Entry 1U9U (X-ray diffraction, 1.86 A resolution); this record covers chain A.

# Chain A
Molecule: Cytochrome b5
Organism: Bos taurus
Notes: fragment: Trypsin-solubilized fragment
UniProt: P00171 (CYB5_BOVIN); residues 3-84 here correspond to UniProt positions 7-88 (UniProt number = residue number + 4)
Chain sequence (82 residues; numbered 3 to 84; the number before each row is that of its first residue):
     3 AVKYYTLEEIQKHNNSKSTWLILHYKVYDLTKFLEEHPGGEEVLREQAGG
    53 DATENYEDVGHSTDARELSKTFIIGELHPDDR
Differences from the reference sequence: engineered mutation Y58 (Phe62 in P00171)
Bound ions: heme Fe: H39, H63
Small-molecule neighbours: heme (HEM): L23, L25, Y30, L32, F35, H39, P40, G41, V45, L46, Q49, A54, N57, Y58, V61, H63, S64, A67, L70, S71

# Overview
Ligands of chain A: heme. H39 and H63 coordinate a heme Fe ion.
Chain A is Cytochrome b5 (Bos taurus); the structure, Crystal structure of F58Y mutant of cytochrome b5, was
determined by X-ray diffraction together with 1U9M from the same study.
